2A1T - chains C and D of the 6 polymer chains in the assembly; structure by X-ray diffraction, 2.80 A resolution.

# Chain C (and D)
Name: Acyl-CoA dehydrogenase, medium-chain specific, mitochondrial precursor
From: Homo sapiens
Notes: EC 1.3.99.3; chain D of this document is another copy of the same molecule, construct and numbering; everything in this record applies to it too
UniProtKB: P11310 (ACADM_HUMAN); residues -24 to 396 here correspond to UniProt positions 1-421 (UniProt number = residue number + 25)
Chain sequence (421 residues; each row starts with the number of its first residue; numbers below 1 keep their minus sign (Met-24 is residue -24)):
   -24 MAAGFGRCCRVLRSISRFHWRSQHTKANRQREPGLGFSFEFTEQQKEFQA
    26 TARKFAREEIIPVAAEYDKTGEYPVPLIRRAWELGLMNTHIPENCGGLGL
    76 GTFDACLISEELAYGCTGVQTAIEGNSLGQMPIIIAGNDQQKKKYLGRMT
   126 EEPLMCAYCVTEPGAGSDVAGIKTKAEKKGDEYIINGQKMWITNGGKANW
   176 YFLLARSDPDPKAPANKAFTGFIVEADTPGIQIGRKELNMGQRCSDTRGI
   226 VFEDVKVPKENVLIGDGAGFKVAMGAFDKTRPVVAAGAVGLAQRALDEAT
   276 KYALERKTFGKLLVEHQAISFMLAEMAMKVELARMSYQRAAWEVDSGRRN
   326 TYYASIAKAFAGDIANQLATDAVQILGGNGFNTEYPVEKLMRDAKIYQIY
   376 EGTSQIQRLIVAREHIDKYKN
Unresolved in the structure: -24 to 8 (chain D: -24 to 9)
UniProt features mapped onto this chain:
  - active site: Glu376 (Proton acceptor)
  - binding site (FAD): Tyr133 to Ser142, Trp166 to Thr168, Arg281 to Thr283, His291, Gln292, Gln349 to Gly353, Glu376 to Gln380
  - binding site (octanoyl-CoA): Ser142, Asp253, Arg256, Glu376
  - modified residue: Lys44 (N6-acetyllysine), Lys154 (N6-succinyllysine), Lys187 (N6-acetyllysine), Lys192 (N6-acetyllysine), Lys234 (N6-acetyllysine), Lys246 (N6-acetyllysine), Lys254 (N6-acetyllysine), Lys276 (N6-acetyllysine), Thr326 (Phosphothreonine)
Ligand contacts:
  - FAD (flavin-adenine dinucleotide), molecule 1: Tyr133, Val135, Thr136, Ala140, Gly141, Ser142, Met165, Trp166, Ile167, Thr168, Asn214, Thr222, Ile371, Ile374, Tyr375, Glu376, Gly377, Thr378, Gln380, Ile381, Leu384
  - FAD, molecule 2: Pro138, Gln163, Met165, Trp166, Glu212
  - FAD, molecule 3: Arg281, Thr283, Phe284, Leu288, His291, Ala293, Ile294, Gln349, Ile350, Gly352, Gly353, Phe356

# Chain C / chain D interface
Residue-residue contacts (63; chain C residue first):
  Pro138(C) - Arg281(D)  hydrogen bond (backbone-side chain)
  Gly139(C) - Arg281(D)
  Ala140(C) - Arg281(D)
  Ser142(C) - Phe284(D)
  Asp143(C) - Phe284(D)  hydrogen bond (side chain-backbone)
  Trp166(C) - Gly353(D)
  Trp166(C) - Asn354(D)
  Trp166(C) - Asn357(D)
  Glu212(C) - Asn357(D)
  Leu213(C) - Asn357(D)  hydrogen bond (backbone-side chain)
  Leu213(C) - Thr358(D)  hydrogen bond (backbone-backbone)
  Asn214(C) - Phe356(D)
  Asn214(C) - Asn357(D)  hydrogen bond
  Met215(C) - Phe356(D)  hydrogen bond (backbone-backbone)
  Met215(C) - Glu363(D)
  Met215(C) - Met366(D)  hydrophobic
  Met215(C) - Arg367(D)
  Gly216(C) - Phe356(D)
  Arg281(C) - Pro138(D)  hydrogen bond (side chain-backbone)
  Arg281(C) - Gly139(D)
  Phe284(C) - Ser142(D)
  Phe284(C) - Asp143(D)  hydrogen bond (backbone-side chain)
  Asn341(C) - Met366(D)
  Thr345(C) - Lys370(D)  hydrogen bond
  Val348(C) - Lys370(D)
  Gln349(C) - Lys370(D)
  Gln349(C) - Gln373(D)  hydrogen bond (side chain-backbone)
  Gln349(C) - Ile374(D)
  Gln349(C) - Thr378(D)
  Gln349(C) - Ser379(D)
  Gln349(C) - Gln380(D)  hydrogen bond
  Gly352(C) - Ile374(D)
  Gly353(C) - Trp166(D)
  Gly353(C) - Ile374(D)
  Asn354(C) - Trp166(D)
  Phe356(C) - Asn214(D)
  Phe356(C) - Met215(D)  hydrogen bond (backbone-backbone)
  Phe356(C) - Gly216(D)
  Phe356(C) - Arg367(D)
  Phe356(C) - Ile371(D)
  Asn357(C) - Trp166(D)
  Asn357(C) - Glu212(D)
  Asn357(C) - Leu213(D)  hydrogen bond (side chain-backbone)
  Asn357(C) - Asn214(D)  hydrogen bond
  Thr358(C) - Leu213(D)  hydrogen bond (side chain-backbone)
  Thr358(C) - Asn214(D)
  Glu359(C) - Arg210(D)  salt bridge
  Glu363(C) - Met215(D)
  Met366(C) - Lys370(D)
  Arg367(C) - Met215(D)
  Arg367(C) - Phe356(D)
  Lys370(C) - Thr345(D)  hydrogen bond (side chain-backbone)
  Lys370(C) - Val348(D)
  Lys370(C) - Gln349(D)  hydrogen bond
  Lys370(C) - Met366(D)
  Ile371(C) - Phe356(D)  hydrophobic
  Gln373(C) - Gln349(D)  hydrogen bond (backbone-side chain)
  Ile374(C) - Gln349(D)
  Ile374(C) - Gly352(D)
  Ile374(C) - Gly353(D)
  Ser379(C) - Gln349(D)
  Gln380(C) - Met297(D)
  Gln380(C) - Gln349(D)  hydrogen bond
Other interface residues (no listed pair), chain C (40 interface residues in all): Gly141, Arg210, Lys282, Thr283, Asp368, Thr378, Ile381
Other interface residues (no listed pair), chain D (39 interface residues in all): Ala140, Gln217, Lys282, Thr283, Gly285, Glu359

# Overview
The interface between chain C and chain D involves 40 residues on one side and 39 on the other; the contacts
include 19 hydrogen bonds and 1 salt bridge. Polar pairs include Glu359(C)-Arg210(D), Pro138(C)-Arg281(D) and
Asp143(C)-Phe284(D). Bound to chain C: 3 copies of flavin-adenine dinucleotide.
Chain C and chain D are both Acyl-CoA dehydrogenase, medium-chain specific, mitochondrial precursor (Homo
sapiens); the structure, Structure of the human MCAD:ETF E165betaA complex, was determined by X-ray
diffraction, deposited together with 2A1U.
